Entry 8H9L (electron microscopy, 2.61 A resolution); this record covers chains D and J of the 9 polymer chains in the assembly.

# Chain D
Protein: ATP synthase subunit beta, mitochondrial
From: Homo sapiens
Notes: EC 7.1.2.2
UniProtKB: P06576 (ATPB_HUMAN); residues 1-482 here correspond to UniProt positions 48-529 (UniProt number = residue number + 47)
Sequence (482 residues; each row starts with the number of its first residue):
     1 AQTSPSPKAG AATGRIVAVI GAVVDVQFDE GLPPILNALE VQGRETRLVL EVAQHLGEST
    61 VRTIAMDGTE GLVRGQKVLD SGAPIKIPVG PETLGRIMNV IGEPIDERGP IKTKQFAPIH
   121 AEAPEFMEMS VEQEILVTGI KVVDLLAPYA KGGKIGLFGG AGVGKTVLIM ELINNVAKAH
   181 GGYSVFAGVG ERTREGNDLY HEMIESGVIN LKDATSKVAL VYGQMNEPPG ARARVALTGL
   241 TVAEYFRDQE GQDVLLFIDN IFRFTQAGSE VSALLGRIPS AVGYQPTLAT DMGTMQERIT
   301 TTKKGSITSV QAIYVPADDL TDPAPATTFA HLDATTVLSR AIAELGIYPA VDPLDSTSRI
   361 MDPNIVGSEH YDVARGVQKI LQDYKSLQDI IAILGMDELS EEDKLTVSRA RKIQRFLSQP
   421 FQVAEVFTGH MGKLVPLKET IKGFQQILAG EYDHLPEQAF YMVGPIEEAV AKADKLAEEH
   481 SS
Disordered / not traced: 1-10, 481-482
Bound ions: Mg2+: Thr-166 (together with ADP)
Ligand contacts: ADP (adenosine-5'-diphosphate): Gly-160, Ala-161, Gly-162, Val-163, Gly-164, Lys-165, Thr-166, Val-167, Glu-195, Tyr-348, Phe-421, Ala-424, Phe-427, Thr-428
Curated features (UniProtKB/Swiss-Prot):
  - binding site (ADP): Gly-162, Val-163, Gly-164, Lys-165, Thr-166, Val-167
  - binding site (ATP): Gly-162, Gly-164, Lys-165, Thr-166, Val-167, Arg-192
  - binding site (phosphate): Gly-162, Val-163, Gly-164, Lys-165, Thr-166
  - binding site (Mg(2+)): Thr-166, Glu-191
  - modified residue: Lys-77 (N6-acetyllysine), Lys-86 (N6-acetyllysine), Lys-114 (N6-acetyllysine), Lys-151 (N6-acetyllysine), Lys-212 (N6-acetyllysine), Lys-217 (N6-acetyllysine), Thr-265 (Phosphothreonine), Ser-368 (Phosphoserine), Lys-379 (N6-acetyllysine), Ser-386 (Phosphoserine), Lys-433 (N6-acetyllysine), Lys-438 (N6-acetyllysine), Lys-475 (N6-acetyllysine), Ser-482 (Phosphoserine)
  - glycosylation: Ser-59 (O-linked (GlcNAc) serine)

# Chain J
Protein: ATPase inhibitor, mitochondrial
From: Homo sapiens
UniProtKB: Q9UII2 (ATIF1_HUMAN); residues 1-81 here correspond to UniProt positions 26-106 (UniProt number = residue number + 25)
Sequence (81 residues; row label = number of the first residue in the row):
     1 GSDQSENVDR GAGSIREAGG AFGKREQAEE ERYFRAQSRE QLAALKKHHE EEIVHHKKEI
    61 ERLQKEIERH KQKIKMLKHD D
Disordered / not traced: 1-10, 46-81

# How chain D and chain J interact
Contacting residue pairs - 44 pairs, chain D then chain J:
  Leu-345(D) / Arg-16(J)
  Gln-382(D) / Ala-12(J)
  Tyr-384(D) / Glu-30(J)  hydrogen bond
  Lys-385(D) / Ala-12(J)
  Lys-385(D) / Gly-13(J)
  Ser-386(D) / Ala-12(J)
  Gln-388(D) / Arg-16(J)
  Gln-388(D) / Glu-26(J)
  Gln-388(D) / Glu-30(J)
  Asp-389(D) / Gly-11(J)
  Asp-389(D) / Ala-12(J)
  Asp-389(D) / Gly-13(J)
  Asp-389(D) / Ser-14(J)
  Asp-389(D) / Ile-15(J)
  Ile-391(D) / Glu-26(J)
  Ile-391(D) / Glu-30(J)
  Ala-392(D) / Ile-15(J)  hydrophobic
  Ala-392(D) / Phe-22(J)
  Ala-392(D) / Glu-26(J)
  Met-396(D) / Glu-29(J)
  Met-396(D) / Tyr-33(J)  hydrophobic
  Met-396(D) / Phe-34(J)  hydrophobic
  Asp-397(D) / Tyr-33(J)
  Lys-404(D) / Tyr-33(J)
  Val-407(D) / Glu-30(J)
  Val-407(D) / Phe-34(J)  hydrophobic
  Ser-408(D) / Phe-34(J)
  Ser-408(D) / Gln-37(J)  hydrogen bond
  Arg-411(D) / Glu-30(J)  salt bridge
  Arg-411(D) / Glu-31(J)  salt bridge
  Arg-411(D) / Phe-34(J)
  Asp-453(D) / Gln-41(J)  hydrogen bond (backbone-side chain)
  His-454(D) / Gln-41(J)
  Leu-455(D) / Gln-41(J)
  Pro-456(D) / Gln-41(J)
  Pro-456(D) / Leu-42(J)  hydrophobic
  Glu-457(D) / Phe-34(J)
  Gln-458(D) / Ser-38(J)  hydrogen bond
  Ala-473(D) / Leu-42(J)
  Ala-473(D) / Leu-45(J)
  Leu-476(D) / Leu-42(J)
  Ala-477(D) / Leu-42(J)
  Ala-477(D) / Leu-45(J)  hydrophobic
  His-480(D) / Arg-39(J)  hydrogen bond
Other interface residues (no listed pair), chain D (29 interface residues in all): Ile-393, Gly-395, Arg-415, Asp-474
Other interface residues (no listed pair), chain J (20 interface residues in all): Arg-25

# Summary
29 residues of chain D face 20 of chain J across their interface; the contacts include 5 hydrogen bonds and 2
salt bridges. Polar pairs include Arg-411(D)/Glu-30(J), Arg-411(D)/Glu-31(J) and Tyr-384(D)/Glu-30(J). Bound
to chain D: ADP.
Here chain D is ATP synthase subunit beta, mitochondrial and chain J is ATPase inhibitor, mitochondrial, both
from Homo sapiens. Entry 8H9L (Human ATP synthase F1 domain, state 3a) was determined by electron microscopy,
deposited together with 8H9E, 8H9I and 8H9P.
